PDB entry 1WA5 | X-ray diffraction, 2.00 A resolution | chains A and C of the 3 polymer chains in the assembly

Chain A:
Name: GTP-binding nuclear protein Ran
Source organism: Canis lupus familiaris
Reference sequence: P62825 (RAN_CANLF); residue numbers follow UniProt; this construct covers 1-176
Amino-acid sequence (176 residues; numbered 1 to 176; the number before each row is that of its first residue):
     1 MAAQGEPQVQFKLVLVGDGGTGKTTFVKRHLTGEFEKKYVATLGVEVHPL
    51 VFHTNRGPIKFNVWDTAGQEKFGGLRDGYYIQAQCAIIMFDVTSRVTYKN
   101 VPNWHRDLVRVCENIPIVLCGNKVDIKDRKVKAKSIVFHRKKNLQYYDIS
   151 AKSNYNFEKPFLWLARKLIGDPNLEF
Unresolved in the structure: 1-6
Metal / ion sites: Mg2+: Thr-24, Thr-42 (together with GTP)
Ligand contacts: GTP (guanosine-5'-triphosphate): Gly-17, Asp-18, Gly-19, Gly-20, Thr-21, Gly-22, Lys-23, Thr-24, Thr-25, Phe-35, Glu-36, Lys-37, Lys-38, Tyr-39, Val-40, Ala-41, Thr-42, Thr-66, Ala-67, Gly-68, Gln-69, Asn-122, Lys-123, Asp-125, Ile-126, Ser-150, Ala-151, Lys-152
Swiss-Prot annotation at these positions:
  - region: Lys-37 to Val-45 (Switch-I), Gly-68 to Gln-84 (Switch-II)
  - binding site (GTP): Asp-18 to Thr-25, Glu-36 to Thr-42, Gly-68, Asn-122 to Asp-125, Ser-150 to Lys-152
  - site: Gln-69 (Essential for GTP hydrolysis)
  - modified residue: Ala-2 (N-acetylalanine), Thr-24 (Phosphothreonine), Lys-37 (N6-acetyllysine), Lys-60 (N6-acetyllysine), Lys-71 (N6-acetyllysine), Lys-99 (N6-acetyllysine), Lys-134 (N6-acetyllysine), Lys-159 (N6-acetyllysine)
  - cross-link (Glycyl lysine isopeptide (Lys-Gly)): Lys-71 (interchain with G-Cter in SUMO2), Lys-152 (interchain with G-Cter in SUMO2)

Chain C:
Name: Importin alpha re-exporter
Source organism: Saccharomyces cerevisiae
Reference sequence: P33307 (CSE1_YEAST); numbering as in UniProt (aligned over 1-960)
Amino-acid sequence (960 residues; numbered 1 to 960; the number before each row is that of its first residue):
     1 MSDLETVAKFLAESVIASTAKTSERNLRQLETQDGFGLTLLHVIASTNLP
    51 LSTRLAGALFFKNFIKRKWVDENGNHLLPANNVELIKKEIVPLMISLPNN
   101 LQVQIGEAISSIADSDFPDRWPTLLSDLASRLSNDDMVTNKGVLTVAHSI
   151 FKRWRPLFRSDELFLEIKLVLDVFTAPFLNLLKTVDEQITANENNKASLN
   201 ILFDVLLVLIKLYYDFNCQDIPEFFEDNIQVGMGIFHKYLSYSNPLLEDP
   251 DETEHASVLIKVKSSIQELVQLYTTRYEDVFGPMINEFIQITWNLLTSIS
   301 NQPKYDILVSKSLSFLTAVTRIPKYFEIFNNESAMNNITEQIILPNVTLR
   351 EEDVELFEDDPIEYIRRDLEGSDTDTRRRACTDFLKELKEKNEVLVTNIF
   401 LAHMKGFVDQYMSDPSKNWKFKDLYIYLFTALAINGNITNAGVSSTNNLL
   451 NVVDFFTKEIAPDLTSNNIPHIILRVDAIKYIYTFRNQLTKAQLIELMPI
   501 LATFLQTDEYVVYTYAAITIEKILTIRESNTSPAFIFHKEDISNSTEILL
   551 KNLIALILKHGSSPEKLAENEFLMRSIFRVLQTSEDSIQPLFPQLLAQFI
   601 EIVTIMAKNPSNPRFTHYTFESIGAILNYTQRQNLPLLVDSMMPTFLTVF
   651 SEDIQEFIPYVFQIIAFVVEQSATIPESIKPLAQPLLAPNVWELKGNIPA
   701 VTRLLKSFIKTDSSIFPDLVPVLGIFQRLIASKAYEVHGFDLLEHIMLLI
   751 DMNRLRPYIKQIAVLLLQRLQNSKTERYVKKLTVFFGLISNKLGSDFLIH
   801 FIDEVQDGLFQQIWGNFIITTLPTIGNLLDRKIALIGVLNMVINGQFFQS
   851 KYPTLISSTMNSIIETASSQSIANLKNDYVDLDNLEEISTFGSHFSKLVS
   901 ISEKPFDPLPEIDVNNGVRLYVAEALNKYNAISGNTFLNTILPQLTQENQ
   951 VKLNQLLVGN
Unresolved in the structure: 372-373, 870-871, 881-885, 960
Ligand contacts: GTP (guanosine-5'-triphosphate): Ser-889, Thr-890, Phe-891
Swiss-Prot annotation at these positions:
  - motif: Arg-366 to Cys-381 (Nuclear localization signal)

How chain A and chain C interact:
Pairs across the interface - 64 pairs, chain A then chain C:
  Lys-12(A) / Val-15(C)
  Gly-19(A) / Ile-888(C)
  Gly-20(A) / Ile-888(C)
  Gly-20(A) / Ser-889(C)
  Phe-35(A) / Phe-891(C)  hydrophobic
  Lys-37(A) / Asp-653(C)  salt bridge
  Lys-37(A) / Phe-891(C)
  Tyr-39(A) / Ile-888(C)  hydrophobic
  Tyr-39(A) / Thr-890(C)
  Leu-43(A) / Lys-21(C)
  Val-45(A) / Lys-21(C)  hydrogen bond (backbone-side chain)
  Trp-64(A) / Ser-14(C)
  Trp-64(A) / Val-15(C)
  Trp-64(A) / Ile-16(C)
  Trp-64(A) / Ala-17(C)  hydrophobic
  Trp-64(A) / Ala-20(C)  hydrophobic
  Gly-74(A) / Glu-24(C)
  Leu-75(A) / Ser-14(C)
  Leu-75(A) / Ala-20(C)
  Leu-75(A) / Glu-24(C)
  Leu-75(A) / Phe-60(C)  hydrophobic
  Leu-75(A) / Asn-63(C)  hydrogen bond (backbone-side chain)
  Arg-76(A) / Asn-63(C)
  Arg-76(A) / Lys-66(C)
  Arg-76(A) / Arg-67(C)
  Asp-77(A) / Leu-59(C)
  Asp-77(A) / Lys-62(C)  salt bridge
  Asp-77(A) / Asn-63(C)  hydrogen bond
  Gly-78(A) / Leu-59(C)
  Tyr-79(A) / Glu-24(C)
  Ile-81(A) / Val-15(C)
  Ile-81(A) / Ser-52(C)
  Ile-81(A) / Leu-55(C)  hydrophobic
  Ile-81(A) / Ala-56(C)  hydrophobic
  Ile-81(A) / Leu-59(C)  hydrophobic
  Gln-82(A) / Ser-52(C)  hydrogen bond
  Asp-91(A) / Ser-889(C)
  Thr-93(A) / Ser-889(C)  hydrogen bond
  Arg-110(A) / Asn-100(C)
  Arg-110(A) / Val-103(C)
  Arg-110(A) / Gln-104(C)
  Arg-110(A) / Glu-107(C)  salt bridge
  Val-111(A) / Leu-59(C)  hydrophobic
  Val-111(A) / Asn-100(C)
  Val-111(A) / Gln-104(C)
  Lys-123(A) / Ser-889(C)  hydrogen bond (side chain-backbone)
  Val-124(A) / Pro-613(C)
  Asp-125(A) / Ser-611(C)
  Asp-125(A) / Pro-613(C)
  Ile-126(A) / Pro-613(C)
  Ile-126(A) / His-894(C)
  Lys-127(A) / Pro-613(C)
  Lys-127(A) / His-617(C)
  Lys-127(A) / Ser-896(C)
  Ala-133(A) / Arg-367(C)
  Lys-134(A) / Glu-370(C)
  Lys-134(A) / Thr-374(C)
  Asn-143(A) / Glu-254(C)
  Asn-143(A) / His-255(C)
  Lys-152(A) / Glu-656(C)  salt bridge
  Lys-152(A) / Phe-891(C)
  Ser-153(A) / Asn-609(C)  hydrogen bond (backbone-side chain)
  Ser-153(A) / Pro-610(C)
  Tyr-155(A) / Glu-363(C)  hydrogen bond
Other interface residues (no listed pair), chain A (38 interface residues in all): Val-47, Ser-94, Arg-106, Asp-128, Lys-132, Lys-141
Other interface residues (no listed pair), chain C (47 interface residues in all): Arg-28, Lys-152, Glu-252, Ile-307, Gly-371, Tyr-660, Glu-886, Glu-887

Overview:
The interface between chain A and chain C involves 38 residues on one side and 47 on the other, with 8
hydrogen bonds and 4 salt bridges. Polar pairs include Lys-37(A)/Asp-653(C), Asp-77(A)/Lys-62(C) and
Arg-110(A)/Glu-107(C). GTP is bound between chain A and chain C.
Chain A is GTP-binding nuclear protein Ran (Canis lupus familiaris) and chain C is Importin alpha re-exporter
(Saccharomyces cerevisiae); the structure, Structure of the Cse1:Imp-alpha:RanGTP complex, was determined by
X-ray diffraction.
